Entry 3V99 (X-ray diffraction, 2.25 A resolution); this record covers chain A.

== Chain A ==
Protein: Arachidonate 5-lipoxygenase
Source organism: Homo sapiens
Notes: EC 1.13.11.34
UniProt: P09917 (LOX5_HUMAN); aligned to UniProt positions 1-671 over residues 3-673 (the alignment contains insertions or deletions, so no single offset holds)
Amino-acid sequence (691 residues; each row starts with the number of its first residue; numbers below 1 keep their minus sign (Met-17 is residue -17)):
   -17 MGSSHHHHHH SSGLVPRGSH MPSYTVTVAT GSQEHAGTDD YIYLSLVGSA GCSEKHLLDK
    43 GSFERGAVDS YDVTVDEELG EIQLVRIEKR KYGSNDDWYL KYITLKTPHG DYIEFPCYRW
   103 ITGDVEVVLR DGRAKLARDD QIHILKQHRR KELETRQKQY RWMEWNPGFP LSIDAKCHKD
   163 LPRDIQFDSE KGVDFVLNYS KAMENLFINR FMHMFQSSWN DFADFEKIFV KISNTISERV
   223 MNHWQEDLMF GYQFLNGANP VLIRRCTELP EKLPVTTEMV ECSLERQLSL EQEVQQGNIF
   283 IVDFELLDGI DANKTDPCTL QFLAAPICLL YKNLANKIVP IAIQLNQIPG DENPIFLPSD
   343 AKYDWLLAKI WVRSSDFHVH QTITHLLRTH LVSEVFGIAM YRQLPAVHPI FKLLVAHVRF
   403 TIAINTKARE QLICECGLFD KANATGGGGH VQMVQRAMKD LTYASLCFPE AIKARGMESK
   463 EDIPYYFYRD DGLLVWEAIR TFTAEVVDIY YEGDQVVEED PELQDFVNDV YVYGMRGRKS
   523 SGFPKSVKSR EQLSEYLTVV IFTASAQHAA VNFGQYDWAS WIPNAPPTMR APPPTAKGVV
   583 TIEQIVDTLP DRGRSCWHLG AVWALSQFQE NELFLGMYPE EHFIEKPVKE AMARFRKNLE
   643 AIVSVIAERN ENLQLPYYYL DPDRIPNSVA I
Disordered / not traced: -17 to 4, 172-176, 190-197, 294-299, 414-429, 611-613, 673
Sequence notes: expression tag (-17 to 2); engineered mutation Glu16 (Trp14 in P09917), His17 (Phe15 in P09917), Gly75 (Trp76 in P09917), Ser76 (Leu77 in P09917), Ala240 (Cys241 in P09917), Ala561 (Cys562 in P09917), Glu653 (Lys654 in P09917), Asn654 (Lys655 in P09917), Leu655 (Lys656 in P09917), Asp663 (Ser664 in P09917)
Bound ions: Fe2+: His367, His372, His550
Ligand contacts: arachidonic acid (ACD): Ser171, Phe177, Gln363, His367, Ile406, Asn554, Gln557, Leu607
Curated features (UniProtKB/Swiss-Prot):
  - binding site (Ca(2+)): Gly19, Thr20, Asp21
What the authors report for this chain:
  - mutagenesis - S663D: increased catalytic activity on arachidonic acid
  - mutagenesis - S663D: increased binding to arachidonic acid
  - conformationally variable residues (helix shift, order/disorder transition, side-chain flip): Ser171 to Asp176, Tyr181, Ile190 to Met194, Gln198, Phe204 to Ser215, Trp605, Phe610
  - mutagenesis - S663D: increased catalytic activity on DGLA
  - mutagenesis - S663D: increased catalytic activity on NAGly

== In short ==
Bound to chain A: arachidonic acid. His367, His372 and His550 form the Fe2+ site. Curated annotation (UniProt)
lists 3 Ca2+-binding residues. From the paper: S663D increases catalytic activity on arachidonic acid;
conformational variability at Ser171, Tyr181 and Ile190 among others.
Chain A is Arachidonate 5-lipoxygenase (Homo sapiens); the structure, S663D Stable-5-LOX in complex with
Arachidonic Acid, was determined by X-ray diffraction (same publication as 3V92 and 3V98).
